Entry 8EK8 (X-ray diffraction, 2.63 A resolution); this record covers chains C and F of the 3 polymer chains in the assembly.

Chain C:
Molecule: 16-nt DNA strand
Sequence (16 nucleotides; each row starts with the number of its first residue; numbers below 1 keep their minus sign (DA-1 is residue -1)):
    -1 AATAAAAGGA GAAGGG

Chain F:
Name: Transcription factor PU.1
From: Homo sapiens
Notes: fragment: ETS-Domain
UniProt: P17947 (SPI1_HUMAN); residue numbers follow UniProt; this construct covers 165-270
Amino-acid sequence (106 residues; numbered 165 to 270; the number before each row is that of its first residue):
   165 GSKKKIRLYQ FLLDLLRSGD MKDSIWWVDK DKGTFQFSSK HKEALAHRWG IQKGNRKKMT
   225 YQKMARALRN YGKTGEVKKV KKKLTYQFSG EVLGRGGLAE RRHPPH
Disordered / not traced: 165-168, 259-270

How chain C and chain F interact:
Pairs across the interface (16):
  DA5(C) - Ser203(F)  hydrogen bond to the phosphate
  DA5(C) - Lys206(F)  salt bridge to the phosphate
  DA5(C) - Lys247(F)  phosphate contact
  DA5(C) - Leu248(F)  sugar contact
  DG6(C) - Tyr225(F)  hydrogen bond to the phosphate
  DG6(C) - Lys243(F)  salt bridge to the phosphate
  DG6(C) - Lys246(F)  phosphate contact
  DG6(C) - Lys247(F)  phosphate contact
  DG6(C) - Leu248(F)  hydrogen bond to the phosphate
  DG7(C) - Arg233(F)  hydrogen bond to the base
  DG7(C) - Lys243(F)  phosphate contact
  DA8(C) - Arg230(F)  hydrogen bond to the base
  DA8(C) - Arg233(F)  hydrogen bond to the base
  DG9(C) - Arg230(F)  hydrogen bond to the base
  DA10(C) - Arg230(F)  base contact
  DG14(C) - Arg220(F)  salt bridge to the phosphate
Also at the interface, not in a pair above, chain C (9 interface residues in all): DA4, DG13
Also at the interface, not in a pair above, chain F (12 interface residues in all): Thr249, Tyr250

In short:
9 residues of chain C and 12 residues of chain F are in contact; the contacts include 7 hydrogen bonds and 3
salt bridges. Polar contacts include DG7(C)-Arg233(F), DA8(C)-Arg230(F) and DA8(C)-Arg233(F).
Chain C is a 16-nt DNA strand and chain F is Transcription factor PU.1 (Homo sapiens); the structure, Human
PU.1 ETS-Domain (165-270) Bound to d(AATAAAAGGAGAAGGG), was determined by X-ray diffraction (same publication
as 8E3K, 8E3R, 8E4H, 8E5Y, 8EBH, 8EE9 and 14 further entries).
